Entry 8BDG (X-ray diffraction, 2.35 A resolution); this record covers chains A and F of the 6 polymer chains in the assembly.

Chain A:
Name: Tubulin alpha-1B chain
From: Bos taurus
Reference sequence: P81947 (TBA1B_BOVIN); the author numbering skips numbers that UniProt does not, so the offset changes along the chain: 1-438 = UniProt 1-438; 443-455 = UniProt 439-451
Amino-acid sequence (451 residues; row label = number of the first residue in the row; note: 4 numbers in that range are skipped by the numbering (no residue carries them; nothing is unmodelled there)):
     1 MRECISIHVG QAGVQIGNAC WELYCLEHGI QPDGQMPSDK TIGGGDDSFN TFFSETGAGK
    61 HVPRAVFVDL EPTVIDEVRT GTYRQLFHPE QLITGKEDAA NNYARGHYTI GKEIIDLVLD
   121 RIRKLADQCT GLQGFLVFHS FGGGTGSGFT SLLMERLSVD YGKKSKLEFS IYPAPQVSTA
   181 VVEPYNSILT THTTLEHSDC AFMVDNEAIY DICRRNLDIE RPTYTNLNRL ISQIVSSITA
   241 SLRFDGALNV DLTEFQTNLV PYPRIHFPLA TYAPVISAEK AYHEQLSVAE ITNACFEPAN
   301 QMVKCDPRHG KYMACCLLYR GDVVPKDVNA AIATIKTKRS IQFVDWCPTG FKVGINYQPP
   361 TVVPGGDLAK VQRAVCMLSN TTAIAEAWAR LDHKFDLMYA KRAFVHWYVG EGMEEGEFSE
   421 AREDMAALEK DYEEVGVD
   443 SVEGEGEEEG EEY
Not modelled in the structure: 443-447, 451-455
Bound ions: Ca2+: Asp-39, Thr-41, Gly-44, Glu-55
Ligand contacts: GTP (guanosine-5'-triphosphate): Gly-10, Gln-11, Ala-12, Gln-15, Ile-16, Asp-69, Asp-98, Ala-99, Ala-100, Asn-101, Ser-140, Gly-142, Gly-143, Gly-144, Thr-145, Gly-146, Ile-171, Pro-173, Val-177, Ser-178, Thr-179, Glu-183, Asn-206, Tyr-224, Leu-227, Asn-228, Ile-231

Chain F:
Name: Tubulin beta-2B chain
From: Gallus gallus
Reference sequence: E1BQ43 (E1BQ43_CHICK); residue numbers follow UniProt; this construct covers 1-378
Amino-acid sequence (384 residues; each row starts with the number of its first residue):
     1 MYTFVVRDEN SSVYAEVSRL LLATGQWKRL RKDNPRFNLM LGERNRLPFG RLGHEPGLVQ
    61 LVNYYRGADK LCRKASLVKL IKTSPELSES CTWFPESYVI YPTNLKTPVA PAQNGIRHLI
   121 NNTRTDEREV FLAAYNRRRE GREGNVWIAK SSAGAKGEGI LISSEASELL DFIDEQGQVH
   181 VIQKYLEKPL LLEPGHRKFD IRSWVLVDHL YNIYLYREGV LRTSSEPYNS ANFQDKTCHL
   241 TNHCIQKEYS KNYGRYEEGN EMFFEEFNQY LMDALNTTLE NSILLQIKHI IRSCLMCIEP
   301 AISTKHLHYQ SFQLFGFDFM VDEELKVWLI EVNGAPACAQ KLYAELCQGI VDVAISSVFP
   361 LADTGQKTSQ PTSIFIKLHH HHHH
Not modelled in the structure: 103-125, 142-143, 152-158, 176-177, 229-237, 246-252, 363-371, 379-384
Differences from the reference sequence: expression tag (379-384)
Bound ions: Mg2+ near Glu-331 (its only coordinating residue here)

How chain A and chain F interact:
Residue-residue contacts (35; chain A residue first):
  Gln-176(A) / Pro-56(F)
  Glu-207(A) / His-54(F)  salt bridge
  Glu-297(A) / His-306(F)
  Pro-298(A) / Leu-307(F)  hydrophobic
  Lys-304(A) / Gly-53(F)  hydrogen bond (side chain-backbone)
  Lys-304(A) / His-54(F)
  Lys-304(A) / His-308(F)
  Cys-305(A) / His-308(F)
  Asp-306(A) / Arg-66(F)
  Arg-308(A) / Pro-300(F)  hydrogen bond (side chain-backbone)
  Arg-308(A) / Ala-301(F)  hydrogen bond (side chain-backbone)
  Arg-308(A) / Ile-302(F)
  Arg-308(A) / Ser-303(F)  hydrogen bond (side chain-backbone)
  His-309(A) / Arg-66(F)  hydrogen bond (side chain-backbone)
  His-309(A) / Gly-67(F)  hydrogen bond (side chain-backbone)
  His-309(A) / Ala-301(F)
  Ser-340(A) / Pro-300(F)
  Ser-340(A) / Ala-301(F)
  Glu-386(A) / Gly-50(F)
  Glu-386(A) / Arg-66(F)  salt bridge
  Arg-390(A) / Gly-50(F)
  Arg-390(A) / His-54(F)  hydrogen bond
  His-393(A) / Arg-51(F)  hydrogen bond
  Gly-448(A) / Arg-44(F)
  Glu-449(A) / Asn-10(F)
  Glu-449(A) / Ser-11(F)
  Glu-449(A) / Ser-12(F)  hydrogen bond
  Glu-449(A) / Ala-335(F)  hydrogen bond (backbone-backbone)
  Glu-449(A) / Ala-337(F)
  Glu-450(A) / Arg-202(F)  hydrogen bond (backbone-side chain)
  Glu-450(A) / Asn-333(F)  hydrogen bond
  Glu-450(A) / Gly-334(F)
  Glu-450(A) / Ala-335(F)  hydrogen bond (side chain-backbone)
  Glu-450(A) / Pro-336(F)
  Glu-450(A) / Ala-337(F)  hydrogen bond (backbone-backbone)
Interface residues without a listed pair, chain A (19 interface residues in all): Ala-299, Lys-338, Lys-394
Interface residues without a listed pair, chain F (26 interface residues in all): Glu-55, Tyr-343

In short:
19 residues of chain A face 26 of chain F across their interface, with 14 hydrogen bonds and 2 salt bridges.
Polar contacts include Glu-207(A)/His-54(F), Glu-386(A)/Arg-66(F) and Lys-304(A)/Gly-53(F). Chain A binds GTP.
Asp-39(A), Thr-41(A), Gly-44(A) and Glu-55(A) coordinate Ca2+.
Chain A is Tubulin alpha-1B chain (Bos taurus) and chain F is Tubulin beta-2B chain (Gallus gallus); the
structure, Tubulin-taxane-2b complex, was determined by X-ray diffraction, deposited together with 8BDE and
8BDF.
